Entry 4LF4 (X-ray diffraction, 3.34 A resolution); this record covers chains A and T of the 21 polymer chains in the assembly.

[Chain A]
Molecule: 16S rRNA
Organism: Thermus thermophilus
Sequence (1522 nucleotides; each row starts with the number of its first residue; note: 43 numbers in that range are skipped by the numbering (no residue carries them; nothing is unmodelled there); a row labelled like 190A-190L holds insertion residues (190A, then the next letters in order); numbering starts at 0):
     0 UUUGUUGGAG AGUUUGAUCC UGGCUCAGGG UGAACGCUGG CGGCGUGCCU AAGACAUGCA
    60 AGUCGUGCGG G
    73 CCGCGGGGUU UU
    88 ACUCCG
    95 UGGUC
   101 AGCGGCGGAC GGGUGAGUAA CGCGUGGGU
  129A G
   130 ACCUACCCGG AAGAGGGGGA CAACCCGGGG AAACUCGGGC UAAUCCCCCA UGUGGACCCG
   190 C
190A-190L CCCUUGGGGUGU
   191 GUCCAAAGGG CUUU
   216 GCCCGCUUCC GGAUGGGCCC GCGUCCCAUC AGCUAGUUGG UGGGGUAAUG GCCCACCAAG
   276 GCGACGACGG GUAGCCGGUC UGAGAGGAUG GCCGGCCACA GGGGCACUGA GACACGGGCC
   336 CCACUCCUAC GGGAGGCAGC AGUUAGGAAU CUUCCGCAAU GGGCGCAAGC CUGACGGAGC
   396 GACGCCGCUU GGAGGAAGAA GCCCUUCGGG GUGUAAACUC CUGAA
   442 CCCGGGACGA AACCCCCGAC GA
   474 GGGGACUGAC GGUACCGGG
   494 GUAAUAGCGC CGGCCAACUC CGUGCCAGCA GCCGCGGUAA UACGGAGGGC GCGAGCGUUA
   554 CCCGGAUUCA CUGGGCGUAA AGGGCGUGUA GGCGGCCUGG GGCGUCCCAU GUGAAAGACC
   614 ACGGCUCAAC CGUGGGGGAG CGUGGGAUAC GCUCAGGCUA GACGGUGGGA GAGGGUGGUG
   674 GAAUUCCCGG AGUAGCGGUG AAAUGCGCAG AUACCGGGAG GAACGCCGAU GGCGAAGGCA
   734 GCCACCUGGU CCACCCGUGA CGCUGAGGCG CGAAAGCGUG GGGAGCAAAC CGGAUUAGAU
   794 ACCCGGGUAG UCCACGCCCU AAACGAUGCG CGCUAGGUCU CUGGGUCU
   848 CCUGGGGGCC GAAGCUAACG CGUUAAGCGC GCCGCCUGGG GAGUACGGCC GCAAGGCUGA
   908 AACUCAAAGG AAUUGACGGG GGCCCGCACA AGCGGUGGAG CAUGUGGUUU AAUUCGAAGX
   968 AACGCGAAGA ACCUUACCAG GCCUUGACAU GCUAGG
 1003A G
  1004 AACCCGGGUG AAAGCCUGGG GUGCCCC
1030A-1030D GCGA
  1031 GGGGAGCCCU AGCACAGGUG CUGCAUGGCC GUCGUCAGCU CGUGCCGUGA GGUGUUGGGU
  1091 UAAGUCCCGC AACGAGCGCA ACCCCCGCCG UUAGUUGCCA GCGGUUCGGC CGGGCACUCU
  1151 AACGGGACUG CCCGCGAAA
  1171 GCGGGAGGAA GGAGGGGACG ACGUCUGGUC AGCAUGGCCC UUACGGCCUG GGCGACACAC
  1231 GUGCUACAAU GCCCACUACA AAGCGAUGCC ACCCGGCAAC GGGGAGCUAA UCGCAAAAAG
  1291 GUGGGCCCAG UUCGGAUUGG GGUCUGCAAC CCGACCCCAU GAAGCCGGAA UCGCUAGUAA
  1351 UCGCGGAUCA G
 1361A C
  1362 CAUGCCGCGG UGAAUACGUU CCCGGGCCUU GUACACACXG CCXGUXACGC CAUGGGAGCG
  1422 GGCUCUACCC GAAGUCGCCG GG
  1446 AGCCUACGGG
  1459 CAGGCGCCGA GGGUAGGGCC CGUGACUGGG GCGAAGUCGU AACAAGGUAG CUGUACCGGA
  1519 AGGUGCGGCU GGAU
 1532A C
  1533 CA
  1536 CUCCUUUCU
Disordered / not traced: 0-4, 1532A, 1536-1538
Differences from the reference sequence: conflict C1533 (A2157 in M26923.1), A1534 (C2158 in M26923.1)
Modified positions: PSU (pseudouridine-5'-monophosphate) at position 516, 7MG (7N-methyl-8-hydroguanosine-5'-monophosphate) at position 527, M2G (N2-dimethylguanosine-5'-monophosphate) at position 966, 5MC (5-methylcytidine-5'-monophosphate) at position 967, 2MG (2N-methylguanosine-5'-monophosphate) at position 1207, 5MC (5-methylcytidine-5'-monophosphate) at position 1400, 4OC (4n,o2'-methylcytidine-5'-monophosphate) at position 1402, 5MC (5-methylcytidine-5'-monophosphate) at position 1404, 5MC (5-methylcytidine-5'-monophosphate) at position 1407, UR3 (3-methyluridine-5'-monophoshate) at position 1498, PSU (pseudouridine-5'-monophosphate) at position 1540, PSU (pseudouridine-5'-monophosphate) at position 1541
Metal / ion sites: Mg2+ site 1: U12, G22; Mg2+ site 2: U12, C526, A914; Mg2+ site 3 near G21 (its only coordinating residue here); Mg2+ site 4: C48, G115; Mg2+ site 5 near A53 (its only coordinating residue here); Mg2+ site 6: G61, U62, G105; Mg2+ site 7 near G107 (its only coordinating residue here); Mg2+ site 8: A109, G331; Mg2+ site 9: A116, G117, G289; Mg2+ site 10: C121, G124, U125, G236; Mg2+ site 11 near G157 (its only coordinating residue here); Mg2+ site 12: C174, C175; 65 more Mg2+ sites not listed; 3 more K+ sites not listed
Residues lining bound ligands: gentamicin c1a (LLL; (2R,3R,4R,5R)-2-((1S,2S,3R,4S,6R)-4,6-diamino-3-((2R,3R,6S)-3-amino-6-(aminomethyl)-tetrahydro-2H-pyran-2-yloxy)-2-hydr oxycyclohexyloxy)-5-methyl-4-(methylamino)-tetrahydro-2H-pyran-3,5-diol): 5MC_1404, G1405, U1406, 5MC_1407, A1408, C1409, G1491, A1492, A1493, G1494, U1495

[Chain T]
Name: ribosomal protein S20
Organism: Thermus thermophilus
UniProtKB: P80380 (RS20_THET8); residue numbers follow UniProt; this construct covers 1-106
Chain sequence (106 residues; numbered 1 to 106; the number before each row is that of its first residue):
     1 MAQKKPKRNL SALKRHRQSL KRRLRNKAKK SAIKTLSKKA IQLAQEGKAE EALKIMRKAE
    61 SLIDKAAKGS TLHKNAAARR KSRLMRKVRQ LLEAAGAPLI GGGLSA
Disordered / not traced: 1-7

[Interface between chain A and chain T]
Residue-residue contacts (91; chain A residue first):
  G61(A) / Leu-10(T)  phosphate contact
  G102(A) / Arg-17(T)  salt bridge to the phosphate
  C103(A) / Lys-14(T)  salt bridge to the phosphate
  C103(A) / Arg-17(T)  salt bridge to the phosphate
  C103(A) / Lys-21(T)  hydrogen bond to the phosphate
  G104(A) / Lys-14(T)  hydrogen bond to the base
  G104(A) / Gln-18(T)  hydrogen bond to the phosphate
  G104(A) / Lys-21(T)  salt bridge to the phosphate
  G105(A) / Arg-22(T)  salt bridge to the phosphate
  C106(A) / Arg-15(T)  base contact
  G107(A) / Arg-15(T)  hydrogen bond to the base
  G108(A) / Arg-15(T)  base contact
  C132(A) / Lys-74(T)  hydrogen bond to the phosphate
  C132(A) / Asn-75(T)  hydrogen bond to the phosphate
  U133(A) / Lys-74(T)  salt bridge to the phosphate
  C175(A) / Arg-25(T)  sugar contact
  C176(A) / Lys-29(T)  salt bridge to the phosphate
  C177(A) / Lys-65(T)  salt bridge to the phosphate
  C178(A) / Lys-65(T)  salt bridge to the phosphate
  A185(A) / Glu-60(T)  base contact
  A185(A) / Ala-78(T)  phosphate contact
  A185(A) / Lys-81(T)  hydrogen bond to the sugar
  C186(A) / Ala-78(T)  sugar contact
  C186(A) / Lys-81(T)  hydrogen bond to the sugar
  C186(A) / Ser-82(T)  phosphate contact
  C186(A) / Met-85(T)  hydrogen bond to the sugar
  C187(A) / Ser-82(T)  hydrogen bond to the phosphate
  C187(A) / Met-85(T)  sugar contact
  C187(A) / Arg-86(T)  phosphate contact
  C187(A) / Arg-89(T)  hydrogen bond to the sugar
  C187(A) / Leu-104(T)  base contact
  C187(A) / Ser-105(T)  hydrogen bond to the base
  C188(A) / Arg-89(T)  sugar contact
  C188(A) / Ser-105(T)  base contact
  U190L(A) / Ser-105(T)  hydrogen bond to the base
  U190L(A) / Ala-106(T)  base contact
  G191(A) / Gly-101(T)  hydrogen bond to the sugar
  G191(A) / Gly-102(T)  hydrogen bond to the sugar
  G191(A) / Gly-103(T)  hydrogen bond to the base
  G191(A) / Leu-104(T)  hydrogen bond to the sugar
  G191(A) / Ser-105(T)  base contact
  U192(A) / Arg-57(T)  sugar contact
  U192(A) / Glu-60(T)  hydrogen bond to the sugar
  U192(A) / Gly-102(T)  sugar contact
  U192(A) / Gly-103(T)  sugar contact
  C193(A) / Arg-57(T)  sugar contact
  C193(A) / Glu-60(T)  hydrogen bond to the sugar
  C193(A) / Ser-61(T)  hydrogen bond to the phosphate
  C193(A) / Asp-64(T)  hydrogen bond to the sugar
  C194(A) / Ser-61(T)  hydrogen bond to the phosphate
  C194(A) / Asp-64(T)  sugar contact
  C194(A) / Lys-65(T)  phosphate contact
  C194(A) / Lys-68(T)  phosphate contact
  A195(A) / Lys-65(T)  phosphate contact
  A195(A) / Lys-68(T)  salt bridge to the phosphate
  A196(A) / Lys-68(T)  salt bridge to the phosphate
  G258(A) / Arg-86(T)  salt bridge to the phosphate
  G258(A) / Lys-87(T)  phosphate contact
  G259(A) / Arg-83(T)  salt bridge to the phosphate
  G259(A) / Lys-87(T)  salt bridge to the phosphate
  G260(A) / Arg-83(T)  salt bridge to the phosphate
  U261(A) / Arg-79(T)  salt bridge to the phosphate
  U261(A) / Arg-80(T)  salt bridge to the phosphate
  U261(A) / Arg-83(T)  base contact
  A262(A) / Lys-74(T)  sugar contact
  A262(A) / Asn-75(T)  sugar contact
  A263(A) / Arg-79(T)  salt bridge to the phosphate
  C322(A) / Arg-23(T)  sugar contact
  U323(A) / Ser-19(T)  sugar contact
  U323(A) / Arg-22(T)  phosphate contact
  U323(A) / Arg-23(T)  phosphate contact
  U323(A) / Asn-26(T)  hydrogen bond to the phosphate
  G324(A) / Arg-22(T)  salt bridge to the phosphate
  G324(A) / Asn-26(T)  hydrogen bond to the phosphate
  G324(A) / Ser-70(T)  hydrogen bond to the phosphate
  A325(A) / Ser-70(T)  phosphate contact
  G332(A) / Leu-10(T)  phosphate contact
  G333(A) / His-16(T)  sugar contact
  U1436(A) / Arg-23(T)  salt bridge to the phosphate
  G1438(A) / Lys-34(T)  salt bridge to the phosphate
  C1439(A) / Lys-38(T)  salt bridge to the phosphate
  G1453(A) / Leu-36(T)  sugar contact
  G1453(A) / Lys-39(T)  hydrogen bond to the phosphate
  G1454(A) / Lys-39(T)  salt bridge to the phosphate
  G1455(A) / Ala-28(T)  phosphate contact
  G1455(A) / Ser-31(T)  phosphate contact
  G1455(A) / Ala-32(T)  sugar contact
  G1455(A) / Thr-35(T)  hydrogen bond to the phosphate
  C1459(A) / Lys-27(T)  phosphate contact
  C1459(A) / Ser-31(T)  hydrogen bond to the phosphate
  A1460(A) / Lys-27(T)  salt bridge to the phosphate
Interface residues without a listed pair, chain A (49 interface residues in all): A60, C131, C174, C1437
Interface residues without a listed pair, chain T (51 interface residues in all): Ser-11, Leu-24, Lys-58, Ala-76

[Summary]
Chain A and chain T form an interface of 49 and 51 residues respectively, with 28 hydrogen bonds and 24 salt
bridges. Polar contacts include G104(A)/Lys-14(T), G107(A)/Arg-15(T) and C187(A)/Ser-105(T). Chain A binds
gentamicin c1a. The Mg2+ site 1 is built by U12(A) and G22(A).
Here chain A is 16S rRNA and chain T is ribosomal protein S20, both from Thermus thermophilus. Entry 4LF4
(Crystal Structure of 30S ribosomal subunit from Thermus thermophilus) was determined by X-ray diffraction.
